PDB entry 5U07 | electron microscopy, 3.80 A resolution | chains H and M of the 14 polymer chains in the assembly

[Chain H]
Name: CRISPR-associated protein, Cse4 family
Organism: Thermobifida fusca YX
UniProtKB: Q47PJ3 (Q47PJ3_THEFY); numbering as in UniProt (aligned over 1-373)
Amino-acid sequence (373 residues; each row starts with the number of its first residue):
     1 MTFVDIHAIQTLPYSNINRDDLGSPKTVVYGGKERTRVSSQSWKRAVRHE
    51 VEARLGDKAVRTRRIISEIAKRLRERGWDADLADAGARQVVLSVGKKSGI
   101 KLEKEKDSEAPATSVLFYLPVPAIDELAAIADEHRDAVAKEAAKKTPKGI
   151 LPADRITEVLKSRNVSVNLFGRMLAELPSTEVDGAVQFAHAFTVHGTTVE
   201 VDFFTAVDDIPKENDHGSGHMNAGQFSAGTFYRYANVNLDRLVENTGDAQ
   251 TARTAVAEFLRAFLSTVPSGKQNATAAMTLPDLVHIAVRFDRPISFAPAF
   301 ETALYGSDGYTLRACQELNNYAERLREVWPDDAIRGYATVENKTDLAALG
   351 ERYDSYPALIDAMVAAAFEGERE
Unresolved in the structure: 1, 368-373

[Chain M]
Molecule: Target Strand
Sequence (21 nucleotides; row label = number of the first residue in the row):
    34 TTATCACTGGCTTCGTCCGCG

[Chain H / chain M interface]
Pairs across the interface (5; chain H residue first):
  Arg-63(H) / DC38(M)  sugar contact
  Ser-114(H) / DA39(M)  sugar contact
  Ser-114(H) / DC40(M)  hydrogen bond to the phosphate
  Met-173(H) / DC40(M)  base contact
  Ala-175(H) / DC40(M)  base contact
Interface residues without a listed pair, chain H (7 interface residues in all): Lys-96, Glu-103, Glu-176
Interface residues without a listed pair, chain M (4 interface residues in all): DT41

[Summary]
Chain H and chain M form an interface of 7 and 4 residues respectively; the contacts include 1 hydrogen bond.
The hydrogen-bonded pair is Ser-114(H)/DC40(M).
Chain H is CRISPR-associated protein, Cse4 family (Thermobifida fusca YX) and chain M is Target Strand; the
structure, CRISPR RNA-guided surveillance complex, was determined by electron microscopy (same publication as
5U0A).
